1RE1 - chains A and B; structure by X-ray diffraction, 2.50 A resolution.

Chain A:
Molecule: Caspase-3
Source organism: Homo sapiens
Notes: EC 3.4.22.-; fragment: P17 subunit
UniProtKB: P42574 (CASP3_HUMAN); the construct lacks a stretch of the UniProt sequence and is renumbered around it, so the offset changes along the chain: 145-156 = UniProt 29-40; 163-175 = UniProt 45-57; 176-222 = UniProt 61-107; 224-247 = UniProt 108-131; 1 more segments
Sequence (147 residues; each row starts with the number of its first residue; note: 11 numbers in that range are skipped by the numbering (no residue carries them; nothing is unmodelled there); a row labelled like 175A-175C holds insertion residues (175A, then the next letters in order)):
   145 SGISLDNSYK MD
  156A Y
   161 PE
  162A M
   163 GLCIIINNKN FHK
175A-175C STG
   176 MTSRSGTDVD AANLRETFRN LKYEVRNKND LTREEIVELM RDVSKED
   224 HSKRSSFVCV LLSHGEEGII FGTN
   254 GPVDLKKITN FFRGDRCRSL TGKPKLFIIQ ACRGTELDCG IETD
Not modelled in the structure: 145-149, 296-297
Glycans and other covalent adducts: compound NA3 linked to Cys285
Residues lining bound ligands: NA3 ((3S)-3-{[(5-bromopyridin-3-yl)carbonyl]amino}-4-oxobutanoic acid): Arg179, Ser236, His237, Gly238, Gln283, Ala284
Swiss-Prot annotation at these positions:
  - active site: His237, Cys285
  - modified residue: Cys285 (S-nitrosocysteine)

Chain B:
Molecule: Caspase-3
Source organism: Homo sapiens
Notes: EC 3.4.22.-; fragment: P12 subunit
UniProtKB: P42574 (CASP3_HUMAN); the construct has insertions or renumbered stretches relative to UniProt, so the offset changes along the chain: 310-379 = UniProt 176-245; 382-390 = UniProt 258-266; 392-402 = UniProt 267-277
Sequence (102 residues; row label = number of the first residue in the row; note: 1 number in that range is skipped by the numbering (no residue carries it; nothing is unmodelled there); a row labelled like 381A-381I holds insertion residues (381A, then the next letters in order)):
   310 SGVDDDMACH KIPVEADFLY AYSTAPGYYS WRNSKDGSWF IQSLCAMLKQ YADKLEFMHI
   370 LTRVNRKVAT
  379A E
   380 FE
381A-381I SFSFDATFH
   382 AKKQIPCIV
   392 SMLTKELYFY H
Not modelled in the structure: 310-319, 402
Sequence notes: variant Glu324 (Asp190 in P42574)
Residues lining bound ligands: NA3 ((3S)-3-{[(5-bromopyridin-3-yl)carbonyl]amino}-4-oxobutanoic acid): Tyr338, Ser339, Trp340, Arg341
Swiss-Prot annotation at these positions:
  - modified residue: Arg341 (Microbial infection: ADP-riboxanated arginine)

How chain A and chain B interact:
Contacting residue pairs (99):
  Asp150(A) with Lys396(B), salt bridge
  Asn151(A) with Lys396(B); Glu397(B), hydrogen bond (backbone-backbone)
  Ser152(A) with Lys396(B); Glu397(B); Tyr399(B)
  Tyr153(A) with Asp326(B), hydrogen bond; Leu394(B); Thr395(B), hydrogen bond (side chain-backbone); Lys396(B), hydrogen bond (side chain-backbone); Glu397(B), hydrogen bond (backbone-backbone)
  Met155(A) with Leu398(B), hydrophobic; Tyr399(B)
  Ser178(A) with Arg341(B)
  Arg179(A) with Arg341(B)
  Ser180(A) with Arg341(B), hydrogen bond (backbone-side chain); Ser343(B)
  Gly181(A) with Asn342(B); Ser343(B), hydrogen bond (backbone-backbone); Gly346(B)
  Val184(A) with Lys344(B); Asp345(B)
  Asp185(A) with Gly346(B); Ser347(B), hydrogen bond; Ile350(B)
  Asn188(A) with Cys354(B), hydrogen bond; Lys358(B), hydrogen bond
  Leu189(A) with Ile350(B), hydrophobic; Cys354(B)
  Thr192(A) with Cys354(B); Leu357(B); Lys358(B)
  Phe193(A) with Leu357(B), hydrophobic
  Leu196(A) with Ala361(B), hydrophobic
  Tyr198(A) with Phe400(B)
  Glu240(A) with Pro335(B); Gly336(B), hydrogen bond (side chain-backbone)
  Leu258(A) with Tyr331(B)
  Thr262(A) with Phe327(B); Tyr329(B)
  Phe265(A) with Phe327(B)
  Arg266(A) with Val323(B); Phe327(B)
  Gly267(A) with Val323(B), hydrogen bond (backbone-backbone)
  Asp268(A) with Val323(B)
  Gly275(A) with Asp326(B)
  Lys276(A) with Asp326(B)
  Pro277(A) with Asp326(B)
  Lys278(A) with Ala325(B); Asp326(B), hydrogen bond (backbone-backbone); Phe327(B); Leu328(B), hydrogen bond (backbone-backbone)
  Leu279(A) with Leu328(B), hydrophobic; Phe366(B), hydrophobic; Leu398(B), hydrophobic
  Phe280(A) with Phe327(B), hydrophobic; Leu328(B), hydrogen bond (backbone-backbone); Tyr329(B); Ala330(B), hydrogen bond (backbone-backbone)
  Ile281(A) with Ala330(B); Phe349(B), hydrophobic; Leu353(B), hydrophobic
  Ile282(A) with Ala330(B), hydrogen bond (backbone-backbone); Tyr331(B), hydrophobic; Ser332(B), hydrogen bond (backbone-backbone)
  Gln283(A) with Ser332(B), hydrogen bond; Ser339(B), hydrogen bond; Trp340(B); Ser347(B), hydrogen bond; Phe349(B); Ile350(B)
  Ala284(A) with Ser332(B); Ser339(B)
  Cys285(A) with Tyr337(B); Tyr338(B), hydrophobic; Ser339(B), hydrogen bond (side chain-backbone)
  Arg286(A) with Tyr331(B); Thr333(B), hydrogen bond (side chain-backbone); Ala334(B); Pro335(B); Gly336(B), hydrogen bond (backbone-backbone); Tyr337(B), hydrogen bond (backbone-backbone); Cys388(B)
  Gly287(A) with Gly336(B); Tyr337(B), hydrogen bond (backbone-backbone); Tyr338(B)
  Thr288(A) with Gly336(B), hydrogen bond (backbone-backbone)
  Glu289(A) with Gly336(B), hydrogen bond (backbone-backbone); Tyr337(B); Tyr338(B), hydrogen bond (backbone-backbone)
  Leu290(A) with Tyr337(B); Tyr338(B), hydrophobic; Trp340(B), hydrophobic; Thr381G(B); Lys383(B)
  Asp291(A) with Tyr337(B); Lys383(B); Lys384(B), hydrogen bond (backbone-backbone)
  Cys292(A) with Lys383(B), hydrogen bond
Other interface residues (no listed pair), chain A (47 interface residues in all): Thr182, Leu235, Asn263, Thr274, Gly293
Other interface residues (no listed pair), chain B (48 interface residues in all): Ile321, Glu324, Gln351, Phe381H, Ala382

Summary:
47 residues of chain A and 48 residues of chain B are in contact, with 31 hydrogen bonds and 1 salt bridge.
Polar pairs include Asp150(A)-Lys396(B), Tyr153(A)-Asp326(B) and Tyr153(A)-Thr395(B). Ligands of chain B:
compound NA3. Covalently linked compound NA3: at Cys285(A).
Chain A is Caspase-3 and chain B is Caspase-3, both from Homo sapiens; the structure, Crystal structure of
caspase-3 with a nicotinic acid aldehyde inhibitor, was determined by X-ray diffraction together with 1RHJ,
1RHK, 1RHM, 1RHQ, 1RHR and 1RHU from the same study.
